Entry 9JIN (electron microscopy, 2.56 A resolution); this record covers chains A and B of the 6 polymer chains in the assembly.

== Chain A (and B) ==
Name: Pro-secreted protein ORF2
Source organism: Rocahepevirus ratti
Notes: chain B of this document is another copy of the same molecule, construct and numbering; everything in this record applies to it too
UniProt: A0A3G1TVH2 (A0A3G1TVH2_HEV); residue numbers follow UniProt; this construct covers 447-597
Chain sequence (151 residues; each row starts with the number of its first residue):
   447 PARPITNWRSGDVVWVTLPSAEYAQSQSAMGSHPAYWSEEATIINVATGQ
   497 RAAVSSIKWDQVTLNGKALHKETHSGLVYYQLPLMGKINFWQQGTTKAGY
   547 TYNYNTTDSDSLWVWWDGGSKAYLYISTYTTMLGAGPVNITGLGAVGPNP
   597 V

== How chain A and chain B interact ==
Pairs across the interface - 43 pairs, chain A then chain B:
  Gly457(A) - Trp461(B)
  Val459(A) - Trp461(B)  hydrophobic
  Val459(A) - Val492(B)  hydrophobic
  Val492(A) - Val459(B)  hydrophobic
  Val492(A) - Ala493(B)  hydrophobic
  Ala493(A) - Val492(B)  hydrophobic
  Ala493(A) - Ala493(B)
  Met531(A) - Asn535(B)
  Met531(A) - Trp537(B)
  Gly532(A) - Asn535(B)
  Gly532(A) - Ala544(B)
  Lys533(A) - Asn535(B)  hydrogen bond (backbone-side chain)
  Lys533(A) - Gly545(B)
  Lys533(A) - Tyr546(B)
  Asn535(A) - Met531(B)
  Asn535(A) - Gly532(B)
  Asn535(A) - Lys533(B)  hydrogen bond (side chain-backbone)
  Trp537(A) - Met531(B)
  Thr542(A) - Thr553(B)
  Thr542(A) - Ser555(B)  hydrogen bond (backbone-side chain)
  Lys543(A) - Thr553(B)
  Ala544(A) - Gly532(B)
  Ala544(A) - Thr553(B)  hydrogen bond (backbone-backbone)
  Ala544(A) - Ser555(B)
  Gly545(A) - Lys533(B)
  Tyr546(A) - Lys533(B)
  Tyr546(A) - Tyr550(B)
  Tyr546(A) - Asn551(B)
  Tyr550(A) - Tyr546(B)
  Tyr550(A) - Tyr550(B)  hydrophobic
  Tyr550(A) - Asn551(B)
  Asn551(A) - Tyr546(B)
  Asn551(A) - Tyr550(B)
  Thr552(A) - Tyr546(B)
  Thr553(A) - Thr542(B)
  Thr553(A) - Ala544(B)  hydrogen bond (backbone-backbone)
  Ser555(A) - Thr542(B)  hydrogen bond (side chain-backbone)
  Ser555(A) - Ala544(B)
  Leu589(A) - Gly590(B)
  Leu589(A) - Ala591(B)  hydrophobic
  Gly590(A) - Leu589(B)
  Ala591(A) - Trp461(B)  hydrophobic
  Ala591(A) - Leu589(B)
Interface residues without a listed pair, chain A (26 interface residues in all): Trp461, Asp554, Met578, Pro594
Interface residues without a listed pair, chain B (24 interface residues in all): Gly457, Lys543, Thr552, Met578

== In short ==
Chain A and chain B form an interface of 26 and 24 residues respectively; the contacts include 6 hydrogen
bonds. Polar contacts include Lys533(A)-Asn535(B), Thr542(A)-Ser555(B) and Ala544(A)-Thr553(B).
Both chains are Pro-secreted protein ORF2 (Rocahepevirus ratti). Entry 9JIN (Rat hepatitis E virus capsid
protein E2s domain in complex with Fab H4) was determined by electron microscopy together with 9JIE, 9JIF,
9JIG, 9JII, 9JIJ, 9JIK and 3 further entries from the same study.
